Entry 8XPO (electron microscopy, 3.02 A resolution); this record covers chains L and T of the 4 polymer chains in the assembly.

[Chain L]
Name: RNA-directed RNA polymerase L
From: Lassa virus Josiah
Notes: EC 2.7.7.48, 3.1.-.-
UniProtKB: Q6Y630 (Q6Y630_LASV); residues 1-2220 here = UniProt positions 1-2220
Amino-acid sequence (2231 residues; numbered 1 to 2231; the number before each row is that of its first residue):
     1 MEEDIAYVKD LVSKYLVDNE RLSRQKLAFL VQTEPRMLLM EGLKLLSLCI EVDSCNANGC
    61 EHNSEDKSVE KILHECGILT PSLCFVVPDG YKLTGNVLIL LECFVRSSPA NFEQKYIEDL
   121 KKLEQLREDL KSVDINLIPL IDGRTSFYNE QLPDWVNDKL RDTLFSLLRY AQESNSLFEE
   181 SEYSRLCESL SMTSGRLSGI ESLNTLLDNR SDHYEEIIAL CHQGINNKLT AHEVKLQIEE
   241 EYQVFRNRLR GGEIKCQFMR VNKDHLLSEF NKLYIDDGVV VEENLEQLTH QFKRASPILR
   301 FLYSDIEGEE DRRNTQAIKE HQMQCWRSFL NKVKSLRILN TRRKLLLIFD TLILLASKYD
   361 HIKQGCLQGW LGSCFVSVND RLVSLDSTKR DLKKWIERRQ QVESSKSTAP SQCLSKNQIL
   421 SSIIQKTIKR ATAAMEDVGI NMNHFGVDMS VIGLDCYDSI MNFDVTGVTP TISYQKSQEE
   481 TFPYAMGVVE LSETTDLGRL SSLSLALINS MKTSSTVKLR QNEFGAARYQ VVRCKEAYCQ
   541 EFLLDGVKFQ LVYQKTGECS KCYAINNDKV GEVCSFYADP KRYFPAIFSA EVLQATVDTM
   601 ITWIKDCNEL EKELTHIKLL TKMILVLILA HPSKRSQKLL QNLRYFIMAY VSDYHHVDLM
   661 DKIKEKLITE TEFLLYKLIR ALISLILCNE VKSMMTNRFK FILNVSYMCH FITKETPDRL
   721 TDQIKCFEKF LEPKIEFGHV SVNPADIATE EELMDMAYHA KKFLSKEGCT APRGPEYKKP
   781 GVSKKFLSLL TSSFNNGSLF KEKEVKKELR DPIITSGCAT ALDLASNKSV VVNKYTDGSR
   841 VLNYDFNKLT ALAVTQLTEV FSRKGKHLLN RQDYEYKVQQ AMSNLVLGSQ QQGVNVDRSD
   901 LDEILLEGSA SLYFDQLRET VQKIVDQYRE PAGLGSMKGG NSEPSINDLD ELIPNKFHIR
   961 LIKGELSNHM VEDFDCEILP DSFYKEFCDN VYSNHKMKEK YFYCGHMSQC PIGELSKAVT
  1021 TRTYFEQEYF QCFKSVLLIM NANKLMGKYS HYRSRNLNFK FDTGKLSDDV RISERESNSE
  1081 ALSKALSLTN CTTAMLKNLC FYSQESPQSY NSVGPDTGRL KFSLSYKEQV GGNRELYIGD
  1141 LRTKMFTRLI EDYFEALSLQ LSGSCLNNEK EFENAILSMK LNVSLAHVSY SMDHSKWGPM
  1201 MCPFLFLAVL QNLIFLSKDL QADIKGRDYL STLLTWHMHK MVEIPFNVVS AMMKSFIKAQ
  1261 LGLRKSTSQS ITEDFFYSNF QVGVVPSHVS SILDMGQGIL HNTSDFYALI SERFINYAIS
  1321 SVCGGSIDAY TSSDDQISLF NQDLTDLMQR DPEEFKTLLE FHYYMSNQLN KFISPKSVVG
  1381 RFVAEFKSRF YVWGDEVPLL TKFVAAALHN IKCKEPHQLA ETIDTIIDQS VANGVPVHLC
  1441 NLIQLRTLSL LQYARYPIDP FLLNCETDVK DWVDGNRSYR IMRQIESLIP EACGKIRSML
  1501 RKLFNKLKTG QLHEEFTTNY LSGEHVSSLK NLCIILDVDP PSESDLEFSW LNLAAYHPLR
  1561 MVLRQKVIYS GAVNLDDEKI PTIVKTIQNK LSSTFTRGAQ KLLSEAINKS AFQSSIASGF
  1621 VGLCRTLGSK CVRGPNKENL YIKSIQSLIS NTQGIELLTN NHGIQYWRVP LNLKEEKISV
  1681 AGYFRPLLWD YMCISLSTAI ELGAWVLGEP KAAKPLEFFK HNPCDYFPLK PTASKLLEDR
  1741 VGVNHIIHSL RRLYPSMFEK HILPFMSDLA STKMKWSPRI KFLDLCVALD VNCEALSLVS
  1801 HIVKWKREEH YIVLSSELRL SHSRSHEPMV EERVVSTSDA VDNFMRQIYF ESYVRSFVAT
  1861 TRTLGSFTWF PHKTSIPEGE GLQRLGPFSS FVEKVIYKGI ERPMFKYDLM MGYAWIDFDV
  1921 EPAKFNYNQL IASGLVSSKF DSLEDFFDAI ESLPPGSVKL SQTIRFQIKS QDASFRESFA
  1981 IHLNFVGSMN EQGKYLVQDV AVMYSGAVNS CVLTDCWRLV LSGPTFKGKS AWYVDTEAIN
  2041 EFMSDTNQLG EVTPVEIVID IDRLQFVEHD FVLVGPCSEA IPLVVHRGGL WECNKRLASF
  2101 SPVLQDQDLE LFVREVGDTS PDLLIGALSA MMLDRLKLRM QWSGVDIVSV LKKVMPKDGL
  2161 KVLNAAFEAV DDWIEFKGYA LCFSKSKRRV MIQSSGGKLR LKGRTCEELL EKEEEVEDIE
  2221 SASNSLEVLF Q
Disordered / not traced: 76-85, 175-183, 309-319, 404-413, 436-444, 803-805, 891-907, 929-1061, 1566-1579, 1828-1837, 1873-1882, 1911-2079, 2117-2122, 2138-2231
Differences from the reference sequence: expression tag (2221-2231)
Ligand contacts: A1LVZ ([[(2R,3R,4S,5R)-4-fluoranyl-5-(5-iodanyl-4-methyl-pyrrolo[2,3-d]pyrimidin-7-yl)-3-oxidanyl-oxolan-2-yl]methoxy-oxidanyl-phosphoryl] phosphono hydrogen phosphate): Lys-662, Lys-729, Lys-1127, Gln-1129, Arg-1134, Leu-1136, His-1194, Ser-1195, Lys-1196, Gln-1297, Gly-1298, His-1301, Ser-1374, Lys-1376
What the authors report for this chain:
  - binding site for A1LVZ: Lys-662, Lys-729, Gln-1129, Arg-1134, Lys-1376

[Chain T]
Molecule: 32-nt RNA strand
Sequence (32 nucleotides; row label = number of the first residue in the row):
  2279 GGGAGAUGAA AGUCUCCAAC UGAAGAGUCC AA
Disordered / not traced: 2279-2295, 2310

[Chain L / chain T interface]
Residue-residue contacts (36; chain L residue first):
  Arg-719(L) / A2297(T)  base contact
  Arg-719(L) / C2298(T)  base contact
  Lys-828(L) / U2299(T)  phosphate contact
  Lys-828(L) / G2300(T)  phosphate contact
  Ser-829(L) / C2298(T)  hydrogen bond to the phosphate
  Ser-829(L) / U2299(T)  hydrogen bond to the phosphate
  Arg-1075(L) / C2298(T)  salt bridge to the phosphate
  Asn-1078(L) / G2300(T)  hydrogen bond to the phosphate
  Ser-1125(L) / C2298(T)  hydrogen bond to the sugar
  Tyr-1126(L) / C2298(T)  base contact
  Lys-1127(L) / U2299(T)  hydrogen bond to the base
  Glu-1128(L) / C2298(T)  base contact
  Leu-1136(L) / C2298(T)  sugar contact
  Leu-1136(L) / U2299(T)  base contact
  Tyr-1137(L) / U2299(T)  hydrogen bond to the sugar
  Ile-1138(L) / U2299(T)  sugar contact
  Lys-1144(L) / U2299(T)  hydrogen bond to the phosphate
  Lys-1144(L) / G2300(T)  salt bridge to the phosphate
  Arg-1148(L) / A2301(T)  salt bridge to the phosphate
  Leu-1166(L) / A2302(T)  sugar contact
  Asn-1167(L) / A2302(T)  sugar contact
  Glu-1169(L) / A2302(T)  sugar contact
  Glu-1169(L) / G2303(T)  sugar contact
  Gly-1298(L) / G2300(T)  hydrogen bond to the sugar
  His-1301(L) / G2300(T)  base contact
  Glu-1421(L) / U2306(T)  hydrogen bond to the sugar
  Glu-1421(L) / C2307(T)  sugar contact
  Thr-1425(L) / G2305(T)  hydrogen bond to the sugar
  Thr-1425(L) / U2306(T)  sugar contact
  Thr-1582(L) / A2309(T)  base contact
  Lys-1585(L) / A2309(T)  sugar contact
  Thr-1586(L) / A2309(T)  hydrogen bond to the base
  Asn-1589(L) / A2309(T)  base contact
  Arg-1807(L) / A2304(T)  hydrogen bond to the phosphate
  Arg-1807(L) / G2305(T)  salt bridge to the phosphate
  Glu-1809(L) / G2303(T)  sugar contact
Also at the interface, not in a pair above, chain L (35 interface residues in all): Arg-1071, Ser-1073, Glu-1074, Gln-1297, Ile-1299, Gln-1429, Asn-1476, Arg-1477
Also at the interface, not in a pair above, chain T (13 interface residues in all): A2296

[Summary]
35 residues of chain L and 13 residues of chain T are in contact; the contacts include 12 hydrogen bonds and 4
salt bridges. Among the polar pairs are Lys-1127(L)/U2299(T), Thr-1586(L)/A2309(T) and Ser-1125(L)/C2298(T).
Bound to chain L: compound A1LVZ. From the paper: a binding site for A1LVZ at Lys-662(L), Lys-729(L) and
Gln-1129(L) among others.
Here chain L is RNA-directed RNA polymerase L (Lassa virus Josiah) and chain T is a 32-nt RNA strand. Entry
8XPO (Cryo-EM structure of Lassa virus RdRP elongation complex with the NTP form of compound HNC-1664 bound
...) was determined by electron microscopy, deposited together with 8XKO and 8XPP.
